4YFK - chains A and C of the 6 polymer chains in the assembly; structure by X-ray diffraction, 3.57 A resolution.

== Chain A ==
Molecule: DNA-directed RNA polymerase subunit alpha
From: Escherichia coli O139:H28 (strain E24377A / ETEC)
Notes: EC 2.7.7.6
UniProt: A7ZSI4 (RPOA_ECO24); numbering as in UniProt (aligned over 1-329)
Amino-acid sequence (329 residues; each row starts with the number of its first residue):
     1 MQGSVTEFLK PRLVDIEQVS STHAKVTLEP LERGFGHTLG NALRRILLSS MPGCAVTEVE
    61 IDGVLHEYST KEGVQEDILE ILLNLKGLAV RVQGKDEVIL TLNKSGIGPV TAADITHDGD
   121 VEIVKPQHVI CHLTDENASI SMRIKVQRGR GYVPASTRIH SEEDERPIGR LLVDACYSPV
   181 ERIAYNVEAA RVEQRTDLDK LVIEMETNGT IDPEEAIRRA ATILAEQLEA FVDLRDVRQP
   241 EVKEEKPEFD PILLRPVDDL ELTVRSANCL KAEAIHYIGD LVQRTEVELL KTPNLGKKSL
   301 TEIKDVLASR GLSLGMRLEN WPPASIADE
Not modelled in the structure: 1-6, 326-329

== Chain C ==
Molecule: DNA-directed RNA polymerase subunit beta
From: Escherichia coli O139:H28 (strain E24377A / ETEC)
Notes: EC 2.7.7.6
UniProt: A7ZUK1 (RPOB_ECO24); numbering as in UniProt (aligned over 1-1342)
Amino-acid sequence (1342 residues; numbered 1 to 1342; the number before each row is that of its first residue):
     1 MVYSYTEKKR IRKDFGKRPQ VLDVPYLLSI QLDSFQKFIE QDPEGQYGLE AAFRSVFPIQ
    61 SYSGNSELQY VSYRLGEPVF DVQECQIRGV TYSAPLRVKL RLVIYEREAP EGTVKDIKEQ
   121 EVYMGEIPLM TDNGTFVING TERVIVSQLH RSPGVFFDSD KGKTHSSGKV LYNARIIPYR
   181 GSWLDFEFDP KDNLFVRIDR RRKLPATIIL RALNYTTEQI LDLFFEKVIF EIRDNKLQME
   241 LVPERLRGET ASFDIEANGK VYVEKGRRIT ARHIRQLEKD DVKLIEVPVE YIAGKVVAKD
   301 YIDESTGELI CAANMELSLD LLAKLSQSGH KRIETLFTND LDHGPYISET LRVDPTNDRL
   361 SALVEIYRMM RPGEPPTREA AESLFENLFF SEDRYDLSAV GRMKFNRSLL REEIEGSGIL
   421 SKDDIIDVMK KLIDIRNGKG EVDDIDHLGN RRIRSVGEMA ENQFRVGLVR VERAVKERLS
   481 LGDLDTLMPQ DMINAKPISA AVKEFFGSSQ LSQFMDQNNP LSEITHKRRI SALGPGGLTR
   541 ERAGFEVRDV HPTHYGRVCP IETPEGPNIG LINSLSVYAQ TNEYGFLETP YRKVTDGVVT
   601 DEIHYLSAIE EGNYVIAQAN SNLDEEGHFV EDLVTCRSKG ESSLFSRDQV DYMDVSTQQV
   661 VSVGASLIPF LEHDDANRAL MGANMQRQAV PTLRADKPLV GTGMERAVAV DSGVTAVAKR
   721 GGVVQYVDAS RIVIKVNEDE MYPGEAGIDI YNLTKYTRSN QNTCINQMPC VSLGEPVERG
   781 DVLADGPSTD LGELALGQNM RVAFMPWNGY NFEDSILVSE RVVQEDRFTT IHIQELACVS
   841 RDTKLGPEEI TADIPNVGEA ALSKLDESGI VYIGAEVTGG DILVGKVTPK GETQLTPEEK
   901 LLRAIFGEKA SDVKDSSLRV PNGVSGTVID VQVFTRDGVE KDKRALEIEE MQLKQAKKDL
   961 SEELQILEAG LFSRIRAVLV AGGVEAEKLD KLPRDRWLEL GLTDEEKQNQ LEQLAEQYDE
  1021 LKHEFEKKLE AKRRKITQGD DLAPGVLKIV KVYLAVKRRI QPGDKMAGRH GNKGVISKIN
  1081 PIEDMPYDEN GTPVDIVLNP LGVPSRMNIG QILETHLGMA AKGIGDKINA MLKQQQEVAK
  1141 LREFIQRAYD LGADVRQKVD LSTFSDEEVM RLAENLRKGM PIATPVFDGA KEAEIKELLK
  1201 LGDLPTSGQI RLYDGRTGEQ FERPVTVGYM YMLKLNHLVD DKMHARSTGS YSLVTQQPLG
  1261 GKAQFGGQRF GEMEVWALEA YGAAYTLQEM LTVKSDDVNG RTKMYKNIVD GNHQMEPGMP
  1321 ESFNVLLKEI RSLGINIELE DE
Not modelled in the structure: 1-2
Metal / ion sites: Mg2+: Glu813 (shared with 2 residues of chain D)
Residues lining bound ligands: 4C6 (3,5-dimethyl-N-{2-[4-(4-methylbenzyl)piperidin-1-yl]-3,4-dioxocyclobut-1-en-1-yl}-1,2-oxazole-4-sulfonamide): Phe1270, Gly1271, Glu1272, Val1275, Leu1291, Leu1326, Ile1330, Ile1337
Curated features (UniProtKB/Swiss-Prot):
  - modified residue (N6-acetyllysine): Lys1022, Lys1200
Reported in the primary citation:
  - binding site for 4C6: Leu1326

== How chain A and chain C interact ==
Contacting residue pairs (80; chain A residue first):
  Asn41(A) - Tyr1087(C)
  Asn41(A) - Gly1215(C)
  Asn41(A) - Arg1216(C)  hydrogen bond (side chain-backbone)
  Asn41(A) - Thr1217(C)
  Asn41(A) - Gly1218(C)
  Arg44(A) - Tyr1087(C)
  Arg44(A) - Gly1091(C)  hydrogen bond (side chain-backbone)
  Arg44(A) - Pro1093(C)
  Arg45(A) - Glu1083(C)
  Arg45(A) - Asp1084(C)  salt bridge
  Arg45(A) - Gly1215(C)  hydrogen bond (side chain-backbone)
  Arg45(A) - Arg1216(C)
  Ser49(A) - Glu1083(C)
  Leu65(A) - Gly874(C)
  His66(A) - Ile873(C)
  His66(A) - Gly874(C)
  His66(A) - Thr927(C)
  His66(A) - Val928(C)
  His66(A) - Ile929(C)
  Glu67(A) - Glu876(C)
  Glu67(A) - Lys1057(C)  salt bridge
  Tyr68(A) - Tyr756(C)
  Tyr68(A) - Thr927(C)
  Tyr68(A) - Ile929(C)  hydrophobic
  Tyr68(A) - Ala1055(C)
  Tyr68(A) - Lys1057(C)
  Thr70(A) - Ala729(C)
  Thr70(A) - Ser730(C)  hydrogen bond
  Thr70(A) - Lys755(C)
  Lys71(A) - Asp728(C)
  Glu72(A) - Asp728(C)
  Glu72(A) - Lys958(C)  salt bridge
  Glu72(A) - Glu962(C)
  Gly73(A) - Tyr726(C)
  Gly73(A) - Asp728(C)  hydrogen bond (backbone-side chain)
  Val74(A) - Asp728(C)
  Val74(A) - Ala729(C)  hydrogen bond (backbone-backbone)
  Gln75(A) - Val727(C)
  Gln75(A) - Ala729(C)
  Gln75(A) - Val771(C)
  Glu76(A) - Ala729(C)
  Asp77(A) - Lys755(C)  salt bridge
  Asp77(A) - Tyr756(C)
  Asp77(A) - Asn766(C)  hydrogen bond
  Asp77(A) - Met768(C)
  Leu79(A) - Leu693(C)  hydrophobic
  Leu79(A) - Tyr756(C)
  Leu79(A) - Lys1057(C)
  Leu83(A) - Leu693(C)  hydrophobic
  Leu83(A) - Arg694(C)
  Lys86(A) - Asp826(C)  salt bridge
  Thr134(A) - Tyr726(C)
  Thr134(A) - Val727(C)  hydrogen bond (side chain-backbone)
  Thr134(A) - Leu773(C)
  Tyr152(A) - Val823(C)  hydrogen bond (side chain-backbone)
  Tyr152(A) - Gln824(C)
  Pro154(A) - Arg1059(C)
  Ser156(A) - Arg1059(C)
  Ile159(A) - Thr878(C)
  Glu165(A) - Glu876(C)
  Leu172(A) - Glu876(C)
  Asp174(A) - Asp826(C)
  Asp174(A) - Arg1059(C)  salt bridge
  Glu181(A) - Arg821(C)  hydrogen bond (backbone-side chain)
  Arg182(A) - Asn1090(C)
  Arg182(A) - Gly1091(C)
  Arg182(A) - Thr1092(C)
  Ile183(A) - Gly1091(C)
  Ala184(A) - Asn1090(C)
  Ala184(A) - Gly1091(C)
  Tyr185(A) - Tyr1087(C)  hydrogen bond
  Tyr185(A) - Gly1218(C)
  Asn186(A) - Glu1089(C)
  Glu261(A) - Gly858(C)
  Glu261(A) - Glu859(C)  hydrogen bond (side chain-backbone)
  Ala308(A) - Phe906(C)
  Ser309(A) - Phe906(C)
  Ser309(A) - Gly907(C)
  Arg310(A) - Phe906(C)
  Arg310(A) - Glu908(C)  salt bridge
Other interface residues (no listed pair), chain A (47 interface residues in all): Leu48, Ser69, Glu80, Ile107, Asp135, Glu162, Ile168, Arg170, Cys176, Gly311
Other interface residues (no listed pair), chain C (54 interface residues in all): Gln767, Pro769, Ile831, Val857, Lys864, Ile1082, Met1085, Asp1214

== In short ==
The interface between chain A and chain C involves 47 residues on one side and 54 on the other; the contacts
include 12 hydrogen bonds and 7 salt bridges. Polar contacts include Arg45(A)-Asp1084(C), Glu67(A)-Lys1057(C)
and Glu72(A)-Lys958(C). Ligands of chain C: compound 4C6. The paper reports a binding site for 4C6 at
Leu1326(C).
Here chain A is DNA-directed RNA polymerase subunit alpha and chain C is DNA-directed RNA polymerase subunit
beta, both from Escherichia coli O139:H28 (strain E24377A / ETEC). Entry 4YFK (Escherichia coli RNA polymerase
in complex with squaramide compound 8) was determined by X-ray diffraction together with 4YFN and 4YFX from
the same study.
